9Q95 - chains M and C of the 14 polymer chains in the assembly; structure by electron microscopy, 6.80 A resolution (low resolution: residue-level contacts below are approximate; hydrogen-bond / salt-bridge calls are withheld).

== Chain M ==
Protein: RNA polymerase sigma-54 factor
Organism: Klebsiella pneumoniae
UniProtKB: A6TEM1 (A6TEM1_KLEP7); residues 15-477 here correspond to UniProt positions 1-463 (UniProt number = residue number - 14)
Chain sequence (477 residues; numbered 1 to 477; the number before each row is that of its first residue):
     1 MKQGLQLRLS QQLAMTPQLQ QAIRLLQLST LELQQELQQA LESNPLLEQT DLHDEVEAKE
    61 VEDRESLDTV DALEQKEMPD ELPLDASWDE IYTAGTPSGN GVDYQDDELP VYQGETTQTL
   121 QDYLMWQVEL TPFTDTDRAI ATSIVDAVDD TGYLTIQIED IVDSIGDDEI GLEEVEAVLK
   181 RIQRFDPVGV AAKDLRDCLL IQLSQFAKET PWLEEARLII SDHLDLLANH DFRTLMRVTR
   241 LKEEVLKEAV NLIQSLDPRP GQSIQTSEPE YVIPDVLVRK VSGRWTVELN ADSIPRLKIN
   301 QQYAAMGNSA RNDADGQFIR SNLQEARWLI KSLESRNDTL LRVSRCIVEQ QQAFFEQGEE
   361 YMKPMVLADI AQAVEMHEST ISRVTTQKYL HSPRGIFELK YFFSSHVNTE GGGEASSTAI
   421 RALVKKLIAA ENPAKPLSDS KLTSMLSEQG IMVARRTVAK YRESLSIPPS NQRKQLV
Not modelled in the structure: 49-108
Differences from the reference sequence: initiating methionine (1); expression tag (2-14)

== Chain C ==
Protein: DNA-directed RNA polymerase subunit beta
Organism: Escherichia coli K-12
Notes: EC 2.7.7.6
UniProtKB: P0A8V2 (RPOB_ECOLI); numbering as in UniProt (aligned over 1-1342)
Chain sequence (1342 residues; row label = number of the first residue in the row):
     1 MVYSYTEKKR IRKDFGKRPQ VLDVPYLLSI QLDSFQKFIE QDPEGQYGLE AAFRSVFPIQ
    61 SYSGNSELQY VSYRLGEPVF DVQECQIRGV TYSAPLRVKL RLVIYEREAP EGTVKDIKEQ
   121 EVYMGEIPLM TDNGTFVING TERVIVSQLH RSPGVFFDSD KGKTHSSGKV LYNARIIPYR
   181 GSWLDFEFDP KDNLFVRIDR RRKLPATIIL RALNYTTEQI LDLFFEKVIF EIRDNKLQME
   241 LVPERLRGET ASFDIEANGK VYVEKGRRIT ARHIRQLEKD DVKLIEVPVE YIAGKVVAKD
   301 YIDESTGELI CAANMELSLD LLAKLSQSGH KRIETLFTND LDHGPYISET LRVDPTNDRL
   361 SALVEIYRMM RPGEPPTREA AESLFENLFF SEDRYDLSAV GRMKFNRSLL REEIEGSGIL
   421 SKDDIIDVMK KLIDIRNGKG EVDDIDHLGN RRIRSVGEMA ENQFRVGLVR VERAVKERLS
   481 LGDLDTLMPQ DMINAKPISA AVKEFFGSSQ LSQFMDQNNP LSEITHKRRI SALGPGGLTR
   541 ERAGFEVRDV HPTHYGRVCP IETPEGPNIG LINSLSVYAQ TNEYGFLETP YRKVTDGVVT
   601 DEIHYLSAIE EGNYVIAQAN SNLDEEGHFV EDLVTCRSKG ESSLFSRDQV DYMDVSTQQV
   661 VSVGASLIPF LEHDDANRAL MGANMQRQAV PTLRADKPLV GTGMERAVAV DSGVTAVAKR
   721 GGVVQYVDAS RIVIKVNEDE MYPGEAGIDI YNLTKYTRSN QNTCINQMPC VSLGEPVERG
   781 DVLADGPSTD LGELALGQNM RVAFMPWNGY NFEDSILVSE RVVQEDRFTT IHIQELACVS
   841 RDTKLGPEEI TADIPNVGEA ALSKLDESGI VYIGAEVTGG DILVGKVTPK GETQLTPEEK
   901 LLRAIFGEKA SDVKDSSLRV PNGVSGTVID VQVFTRDGVE KDKRALEIEE MQLKQAKKDL
   961 SEELQILEAG LFSRIRAVLV AGGVEAEKLD KLPRDRWLEL GLTDEEKQNQ LEQLAEQYDE
  1021 LKHEFEKKLE AKRRKITQGD DLAPGVLKIV KVYLAVKRRI QPGDKMAGRH GNKGVISKIN
  1081 PIEDMPYDEN GTPVDIVLNP LGVPSRMNIG QILETHLGMA AKGIGDKINA MLKQQQEVAK
  1141 LREFIQRAYD LGADVRQKVD LSTFSDEEVM RLAENLRKGM PIATPVFDGA KEAEIKELLK
  1201 LGDLPTSGQI RLYDGRTGEQ FERPVTVGYM YMLKLNHLVD DKMHARSTGS YSLVTQQPLG
  1261 GKAQFGGQRF GEMEVWALEA YGAAYTLQEM LTVKSDDVNG RTKMYKNIVD GNHQMEPGMP
  1321 ESFNVLLKEI RSLGINIELE DE
Not modelled in the structure: 1342
UniProt features mapped onto this chain:
  - modified residue (N6-acetyllysine): Lys1022, Lys1200
  - mutagenesis: Ile561 (I561S: Resistant to antibiotics salinamide A and B), Ile569 (I569S: Resistant to antibiotics salinamide A and B), Ala665 (A665E: Resistant to antibiotics salinamide A and B), Asp675 (D675A/G: Resistant to antibiotics salinamide A and B), Asn677 (N677H/K: Resistant to antibiotics salinamide A and B), Leu680 (L680M: Resistant to antibiotics salinamide A and B), Glu813 (E813K: Disrupts the enzyme's active center)

== Chain M / chain C interface ==
Pairs across the interface - 11 pairs, chain M then chain C:
  Gly114(M) - Tyr1251(C)
  Gly114(M) - Ser1252(C)
  Gly114(M) - Leu1253(C)
  Glu115(M) - Tyr1251(C)
  Thr116(M) - Tyr1251(C)
  Leu227(M) - Ala904(C)
  Ala228(M) - Ala904(C)
  Glu270(M) - Thr843(C)
  Glu270(M) - Lys844(C)
  Pro393(M) - Asp937(C)
  Arg394(M) - Gly938(C)
Other interface residues (no listed pair), chain M (10 interface residues in all): Ser267, Val272
Other interface residues (no listed pair), chain C (10 interface residues in all): Thr888, Ser1250

== In short ==
Chain M and chain C each contribute 10 residues to their interface. UniProt lists 7 mutagenesis sites on chain
C.
Chain M is RNA polymerase sigma-54 factor (Klebsiella pneumoniae) and chain C is DNA-directed RNA polymerase
subunit beta (Escherichia coli K-12); the structure, CryoEM structure of bacterial transcription intermediate
complex mediated by activator PspF containing nifH promoter DNA containing ..., was determined by electron
microscopy (same publication as 9Q91, 9Q92, 9Q93, 9Q94, 9Q96, 9Q97 and 9Q98).
